PDB entry 1BC1 | X-ray diffraction, 2.05 A resolution | chain A

[Chain A]
Molecule: Annexin V
Organism: Rattus norvegicus
UniProt: P14668 (ANXA5_RAT); residues 2-319 here correspond to UniProt positions 1-318 (UniProt number = residue number - 1)
Amino-acid sequence (319 residues; each row starts with the number of its first residue):
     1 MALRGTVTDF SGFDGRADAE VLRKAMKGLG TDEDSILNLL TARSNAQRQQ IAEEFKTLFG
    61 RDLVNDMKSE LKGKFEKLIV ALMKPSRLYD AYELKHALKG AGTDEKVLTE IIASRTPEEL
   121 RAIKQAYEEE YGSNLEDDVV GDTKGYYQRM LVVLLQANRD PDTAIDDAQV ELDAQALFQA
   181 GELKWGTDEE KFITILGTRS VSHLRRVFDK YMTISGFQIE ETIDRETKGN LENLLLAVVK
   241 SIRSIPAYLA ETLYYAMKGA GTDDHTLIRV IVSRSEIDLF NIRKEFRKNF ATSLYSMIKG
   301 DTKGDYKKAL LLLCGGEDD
Disordered / not traced: 1
Construct notes: engineered mutation Lys-72 (Thr71 in P14668), Lys-144 (Ser143 in P14668), Lys-228 (Ser227 in P14668), Lys-303 (Ser302 in P14668)
Ion coordination: Ca2+ site 1: Met-26, Gly-28, Gly-30, Glu-70; Ca2+ site 2: Lys-68, Leu-71, Glu-76; Ca2+ site 3: Gly-181, Lys-184, Gly-186, Glu-226; Ca2+ site 4: Asp-224, Thr-227, Glu-232; Ca2+ site 5: Met-257, Gly-259, Gly-261, Asp-301
Swiss-Prot annotation at these positions:
  - motif: Leu-313, Gly-316, Asp-319 ([IL]-x-C-x-x-[DE] motif)

[Overview]
Met-26, Gly-28, Gly-30 and Glu-70 coordinate Ca2+ site 1. Lys-68, Leu-71 and Glu-76 form the Ca2+ site 2.
Chain A is Annexin V (Rattus norvegicus); the structure, Recombinant rat annexin V, quadruple mutant (T72K,
S144K, S228K, S303K), was determined by X-ray diffraction, deposited together with 1BC0, 1BC3, 1BCW, 1BCY and
1BCZ.
